2IHE - chain A; structure by X-ray diffraction, 2.10 A resolution.

# Chain A
Name: Single-stranded DNA-binding protein
Organism: Thermus aquaticus
Reference sequence: Q9KH06 (SSB_THEAQ); residue numbers follow UniProt; this construct covers 1-264
Amino-acid sequence (264 residues; numbered 1 to 264; the number before each row is that of its first residue):
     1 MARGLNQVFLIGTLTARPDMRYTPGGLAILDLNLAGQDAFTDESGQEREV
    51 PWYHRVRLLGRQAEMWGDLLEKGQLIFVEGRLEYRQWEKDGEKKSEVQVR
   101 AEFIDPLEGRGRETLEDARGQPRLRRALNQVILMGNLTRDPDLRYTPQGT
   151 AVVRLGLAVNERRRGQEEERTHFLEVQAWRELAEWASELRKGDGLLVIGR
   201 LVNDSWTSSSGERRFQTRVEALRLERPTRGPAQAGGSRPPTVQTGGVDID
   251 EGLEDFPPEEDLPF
Not modelled in the structure: 1, 112-126, 162-169, 205-213, 240-264
UniProt features mapped onto this chain:
  - motif: E259 to F264 (Important for interaction with partner proteins)
What the authors report for this chain:
  - contacts within the chain: R81-E83 (hydrogen bond), E83-R100 (hydrogen bond), R81-E102 (hydrogen bond), Q177-E220 (hydrogen bond), Q177-R218 (hydrogen bond)
  - conformationally variable residues (order/disorder transition): R112 to R126
  - self-association interface (contacts with another copy of this molecule); pairs are residue here / residue on that copy: A2-D105 (backbone contact), Q7-Q7, Q130-Q130 (hydrogen bond)
  - interface residues: R190

# Overview
The paper reports the interface residue R190; conformational variability at R112.
Chain A is Single-stranded DNA-binding protein (Thermus aquaticus); the structure, Crystal structure of
wild-type single-stranded DNA binding protein from Thermus aquaticus, was determined by X-ray diffraction,
deposited together with 2IHF.
